Entry 7O75 (electron microscopy, 3.20 A resolution); this record covers chains 0 and 1 of the 30 polymer chains in the assembly.

Chain 0:
Molecule: General transcription and DNA repair factor IIH helicase subunit XPD
From: Saccharomyces cerevisiae S288C
UniProtKB: P06839 (RAD3_YEAST); numbering as in UniProt (aligned over 1-778)
Amino-acid sequence (778 residues; numbered 1 to 778; the number before each row is that of its first residue):
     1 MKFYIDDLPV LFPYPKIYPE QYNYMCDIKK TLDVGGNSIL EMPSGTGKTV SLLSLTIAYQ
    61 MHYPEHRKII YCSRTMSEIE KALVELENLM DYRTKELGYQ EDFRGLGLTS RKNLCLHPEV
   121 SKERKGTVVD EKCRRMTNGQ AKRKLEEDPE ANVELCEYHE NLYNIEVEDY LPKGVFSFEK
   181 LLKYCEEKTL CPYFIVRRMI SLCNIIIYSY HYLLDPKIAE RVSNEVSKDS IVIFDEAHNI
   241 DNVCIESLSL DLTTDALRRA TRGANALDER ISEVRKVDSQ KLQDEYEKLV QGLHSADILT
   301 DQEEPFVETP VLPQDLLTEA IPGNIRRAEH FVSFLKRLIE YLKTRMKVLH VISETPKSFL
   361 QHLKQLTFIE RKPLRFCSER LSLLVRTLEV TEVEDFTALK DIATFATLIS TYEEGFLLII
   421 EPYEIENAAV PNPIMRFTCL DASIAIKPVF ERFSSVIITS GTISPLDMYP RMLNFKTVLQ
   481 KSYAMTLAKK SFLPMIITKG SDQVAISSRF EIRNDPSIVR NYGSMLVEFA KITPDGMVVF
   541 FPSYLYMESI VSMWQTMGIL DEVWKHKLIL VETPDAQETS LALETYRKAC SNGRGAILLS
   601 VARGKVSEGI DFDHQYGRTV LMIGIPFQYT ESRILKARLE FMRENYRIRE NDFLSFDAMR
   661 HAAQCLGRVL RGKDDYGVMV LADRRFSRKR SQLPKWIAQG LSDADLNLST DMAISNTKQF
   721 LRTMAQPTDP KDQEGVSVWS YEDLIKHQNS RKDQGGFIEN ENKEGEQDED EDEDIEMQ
Disordered / not traced: 753-778
Metal / ion sites: 4Fe-4S cluster Fe: Cys115, Cys133, Cys156, Cys191
Ligand contacts: 4Fe-4S cluster (SF4): Arg111, Cys115, Leu116, His117, Val120, Cys133, Met136, Thr137, Cys156, Tyr158, His159, Cys191, Tyr193, Phe194
UniProt features mapped onto this chain:
  - motif: Asp235 to His238 (DEAH box)
  - binding site (ATP): Met42 to Thr49
  - binding site ([4Fe-4S] cluster): Cys115, Cys133, Cys156, Cys191
  - mutagenesis: Lys48 (K48R/A: Loss of ATPase and DNA helicase activities but not ssDNA-binding or ATP-binding, impaired removal of pyrimidine dimers. Loss of RNA:DNA helicase. Extremely UV-sensitive), Arg111 (R111H: Intermediate level of UV-sensitivity), Cys115 (C115S: Extremely UV-sensitive), Glu236 (E236K: In rad3-1; abnormal sensitivity to UV irradiation, defective excision of damaged DNA bases ...), Gly461 (G461R: In rad3-2; abnormal sensitivity to UV irradiation, defective excision of damaged DNA bases)

Chain 1:
Molecule: General transcription and DNA repair factor IIH subunit TFB1
From: Saccharomyces cerevisiae S288C
UniProtKB: P32776 (TFB1_YEAST); residue numbers follow UniProt; this construct covers 1-642
Amino-acid sequence (645 residues; each row starts with the number of its first residue; numbers below 1 keep their minus sign (Gly-2 is residue -2)):
    -2 GGSMSHSGAA IFEKVSGIIA INEDVSPAEL TWRSTDGDKV HTVVLSTIDK LQATPASSEK
    58 MMLRLIGKVD ESKKRKDNEG NEVVPKPQRH MFSFNNRTVM DNIKMTLQQI ISRYKDADIY
   118 EEKRRREESA QHTETPMSSS SVTAGTPTPH LDTPQLNNGA PLINTAKLDD SLSKEKLLTN
   178 LKLQQSLLKG NKVLMKVFQE TVINAGLPPS EFWSTRIPLL RAFALSTSQK VGPYNVLSTI
   238 KPVASSENKV NVNLSREKIL NIFENYPIVK KAYTDNVPKN FKEPEFWARF FSSKLFRKLR
   298 GEKIMQNDRG DVIIDRYLTL DQEFDRKDDD MLLHPVKKII DLDGNIQDDP VVRGNRPDFT
   358 MQPGVDINGN SDGTVDILKG MNRLSEKMIM ALKNEYSRTN LQNKSNITND EEDEDNDERN
   418 ELKIDDLNES YKTNYAIIHL KRNAHEKTTD NDAKSSADSI KNADLKVSNQ QMLQQLSLVM
   478 DNLINKLDLN QVVPNNEVSN KINKRVITAI KINAKQAKHN NVNSALGSFV DNTSQANELE
   538 VKSTLPIDLL ESCRMLHTTC CEFLKHFYIH FQSGEQKQAS TVKKLYNHLK DCIEKLNELF
   598 QDVLNGDGES MSNTCTAYLK PVLNSITLAT HKYDEYFNEY NNNSN
Disordered / not traced: -2 to 0, 67-82, 122-166, 241-244, 394-412, 447-461, 518-535, 640-642
Construct notes: expression tag (-2 to 0)
UniProt features mapped onto this chain:
  - modified residue: Thr150 (Phosphothreonine)

How chain 0 and chain 1 interact:
Pairs across the interface (148; chain 0 residue first):
  Tyr14(0) with Lys420(1); Ile421(1), hydrogen bond (side chain-backbone); Leu424(1), hydrophobic
  Pro15(0) with Leu424(1); Glu426(1)
  Lys16(0) with Asp423(1); Leu424(1), hydrogen bond (backbone-backbone); Asn425(1), hydrogen bond (side chain-backbone); Ser427(1)
  Ile17(0) with Leu424(1)
  Tyr18(0) with Asp423(1), hydrogen bond; Leu424(1)
  Gln21(0) with Leu424(1)
  Gly47(0) with Ile421(1)
  Thr75(0) with Asn342(1); Asp345(1)
  Met76(0) with Lys335(1); Asn342(1), hydrogen bond (backbone-side chain); Asp345(1), hydrogen bond (backbone-side chain)
  Ser77(0) with Lys335(1); Ile336(1); Asn342(1), hydrogen bond (backbone-side chain)
  Glu80(0) with Ile336(1)
  Lys81(0) with Leu419(1)
  Val84(0) with Leu419(1), hydrophobic
  Glu85(0) with Leu419(1)
  Asn88(0) with Arg416(1); Lys420(1), hydrogen bond
  Asp91(0) with Arg416(1), salt bridge
  Thr109(0) with Asp345(1), hydrogen bond
  Ser110(0) with Gln344(1), hydrogen bond (side chain-backbone); Asp345(1); Pro347(1)
  Asn113(0) with Lys335(1); Gly341(1); Gln344(1)
  Arg124(0) with Asp340(1), salt bridge
  Gly126(0) with Gln344(1), hydrogen bond (backbone-side chain); Pro347(1)
  Thr127(0) with Pro347(1)
  Glu179(0) with Glu415(1)
  Ser209(0) with Asp345(1)
  His211(0) with Asp346(1), salt bridge; Val349(1)
  Tyr212(0) with Asp345(1)
  Asp215(0) with Asp346(1)
  Lys217(0) with Val348(1); Arg350(1)
  Ile218(0) with Asp346(1); Val348(1), hydrophobic
  Glu246(0) with Arg350(1)
  Ser249(0) with Arg350(1); Gly351(1); Asn352(1)
  Leu250(0) with Arg350(1); Asn352(1), hydrogen bond (backbone-side chain)
  Asp251(0) with Asn352(1), hydrogen bond; Arg353(1), hydrogen bond (side chain-backbone)
  Glu308(0) with Val348(1)
  Asp401(0) with Arg350(1), salt bridge
  Glu424(0) with Arg353(1), salt bridge
  Ile425(0) with Phe356(1), hydrophobic
  Asn427(0) with Val362(1), hydrogen bond (side chain-backbone); Asp363(1); Ile364(1)
  Ala428(0) with Ile364(1)
  Ala429(0) with Ile364(1), hydrogen bond (backbone-backbone)
  Ile434(0) with Arg353(1)
  Arg436(0) with Asn352(1); Arg353(1)
  Phe437(0) with Asn352(1)
  Thr438(0) with Asn352(1), hydrogen bond
  Phe510(0) with Phe356(1), hydrophobic
  Ser543(0) with Thr357(1)
  Tyr544(0) with Thr357(1), hydrogen bond (backbone-backbone); Val372(1); Leu375(1)
  Leu545(0) with Phe356(1), hydrophobic; Thr357(1), hydrogen bond (backbone-backbone); Gly361(1)
  Met547(0) with Leu375(1), hydrophobic
  Glu548(0) with Pro360(1); Gly361(1), hydrogen bond (side chain-backbone); Thr371(1), hydrogen bond (backbone-side chain); Val372(1); Leu375(1)
  Val551(0) with Leu375(1), hydrophobic
  Ser552(0) with Lys300(1); Thr371(1), hydrogen bond; Ile374(1)
  Gln555(0) with Gly298(1); Glu299(1)
  Leu560(0) with Met378(1), hydrophobic
  Asp561(0) with Ser235(1); Arg297(1), salt bridge
  Trp564(0) with Asn232(1); Met378(1); Leu381(1), hydrophobic
  Lys565(0) with Ser235(1); Thr236(1)
  Leu568(0) with Met385(1), hydrophobic; Ile386(1), hydrophobic
  Ile569(0) with Met378(1); Ser382(1), hydrogen bond (backbone-side chain)
  Leu570(0) with Asn379(1); Ser382(1)
  Val571(0) with Leu375(1), hydrophobic; Met378(1), hydrophobic; Asn379(1)
  Ala576(0) with Asp340(1); Ile343(1), hydrophobic
  Gln577(0) with Asp340(1)
  Glu578(0) with Lys376(1), salt bridge
  Thr579(0) with Leu339(1)
  Ser580(0) with Ile337(1); Asp338(1); Leu339(1), hydrogen bond (side chain-backbone); Asp340(1)
  Leu581(0) with Leu329(1); Val333(1), hydrophobic; Glu383(1)
  Ala582(0) with Asn379(1)
  Leu583(0) with Leu339(1), hydrophobic
  Glu584(0) with Ile337(1)
  Thr585(0) with Ser382(1); Glu383(1); Ile386(1)
  Arg587(0) with Ile337(1)
  Lys588(0) with Ile386(1); Lys390(1)
  Ala589(0) with Ile386(1), hydrophobic
  Asn592(0) with Ile386(1)
  Arg594(0) with Pro230(1), hydrogen bond (side chain-backbone); Tyr231(1); Met385(1)
  Arg603(0) with Met358(1)
  Lys605(0) with Leu339(1)
  Ile610(0) with Ile337(1), hydrophobic; Leu339(1), hydrophobic
  Asp613(0) with Glu418(1)
  Tyr616(0) with Glu418(1)
  Tyr629(0) with Asp355(1); Phe356(1)
  Ser632(0) with Asp355(1), hydrogen bond
  Ile634(0) with Asn352(1)
  Arg671(0) with Leu419(1)
  Lys673(0) with Asp423(1)
  Asp674(0) with Asp423(1)
Other interface residues (no listed pair), chain 0 (101 interface residues in all): Phe12, Val50, Ile79, Leu108, Lys112, Lys125, Asp130, Thr253, Thr404, Glu426, Thr573, Pro574, Val606, Val738
Other interface residues (no listed pair), chain 1 (67 interface residues in all): Leu330, His331, Gln359, Leu389

In short:
Chain 0 and chain 1 form an interface of 101 and 67 residues respectively; the contacts include 26 hydrogen
bonds and 7 salt bridges. Polar pairs include Asp91(0)-Arg416(1), Arg124(0)-Asp340(1) and His211(0)-Asp346(1).
Ligands of chain 0: 4Fe-4S cluster.
Here chain 0 is General transcription and DNA repair factor IIH helicase subunit XPD and chain 1 is General
transcription and DNA repair factor IIH subunit TFB1, both from Saccharomyces cerevisiae S288C. Entry 7O75
(Yeast RNA polymerase II transcription pre-initiation complex with open promoter DNA) was determined by
electron microscopy (same publication as 7O4I, 7O4J, 7O4K, 7O4L, 7O72 and 7O73).
